5VOX - chains A and B of the 33 polymer chains in the assembly; structure by electron microscopy, 6.80 A resolution (low resolution: residue-level contacts below are approximate; hydrogen-bond / salt-bridge calls are withheld).

# Chain A
Protein: V-type proton ATPase catalytic subunit A
From: Saccharomyces cerevisiae
Notes: EC 3.6.3.14, 3.1.-.-
UniProtKB: P17255 (VATA_YEAST); residue numbers follow UniProt; this construct covers 1-283, 738-1071
Amino-acid sequence (617 residues; each row starts with the number of its first residue; note: 454 numbers in that range are skipped by the numbering (no residue carries them; nothing is unmodelled there)):
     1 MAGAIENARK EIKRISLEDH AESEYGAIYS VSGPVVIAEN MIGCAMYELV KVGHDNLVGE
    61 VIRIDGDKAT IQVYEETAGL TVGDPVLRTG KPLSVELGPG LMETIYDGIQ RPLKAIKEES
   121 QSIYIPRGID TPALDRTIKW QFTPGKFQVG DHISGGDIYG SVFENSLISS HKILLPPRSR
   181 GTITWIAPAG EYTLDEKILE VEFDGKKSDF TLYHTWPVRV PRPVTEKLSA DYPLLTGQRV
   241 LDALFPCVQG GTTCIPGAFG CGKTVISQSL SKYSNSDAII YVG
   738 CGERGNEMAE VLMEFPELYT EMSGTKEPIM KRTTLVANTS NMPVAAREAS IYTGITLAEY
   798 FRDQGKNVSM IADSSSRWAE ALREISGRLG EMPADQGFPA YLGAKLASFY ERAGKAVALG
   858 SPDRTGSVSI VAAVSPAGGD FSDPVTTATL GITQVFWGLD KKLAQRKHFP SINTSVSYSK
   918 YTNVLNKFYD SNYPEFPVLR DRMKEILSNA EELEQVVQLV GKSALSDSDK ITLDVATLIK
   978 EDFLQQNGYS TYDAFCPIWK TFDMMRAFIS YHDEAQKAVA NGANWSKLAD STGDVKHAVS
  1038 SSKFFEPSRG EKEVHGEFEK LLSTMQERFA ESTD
Not modelled in the structure: 1-24
Swiss-Prot annotation at these positions:
  - binding site (ATP): Gly257 to Thr264
  - modified residue: Ala2 (N-acetylalanine), Thr131 (Phosphothreonine), Ser858 (Phosphoserine), Ser928 (Phosphoserine)

# Chain B
Protein: V-type proton ATPase subunit B
From: Saccharomyces cerevisiae (strain ATCC 204508 / S288c)
UniProtKB: P16140 (VATB_YEAST); residue numbers follow UniProt; this construct covers 1-517
Amino-acid sequence (517 residues; each row starts with the number of its first residue):
     1 MVLSDKELFA INKKAVEQGF NVKPRLNYNT VSGVNGPLVI LEKVKFPRYN EIVNLTLPDG
    61 TVRQGQVLEI RGDRAIVQVF EGTSGIDVKK TTVEFTGESL RIPVSEDMLG RIFDGSGRPI
   121 DNGPKVFAED YLDINGSPIN PYARIYPEEM ISTGVSAIDT MNSIARGQKI PIFSASGLPH
   181 NEIAAQICRQ AGLVRPTKDV HDGHEENFSI VFAAMGVNLE TARFFKQDFE ENGSLERTSL
   241 FLNLANDPTI ERIITPRLAL TTAEYLAYQT ERHVLTILTD MSSYADALRE VSAAREEVPG
   301 RRGYPGYMYT DLSTIYERAG RVEGRNGSIT QIPILTMPND DITHPIPDLT GYITEGQIFV
   361 DRQLHNKGIY PPINVLPSLS RLMKSAIGEG MTRKDHGDVS NQLYAKYAIG KDAAAMKAVV
   421 GEEALSIEDK LSLEFLEKFE KTFITQGAYE DRTVFESLDQ AWSLLRIYPK EMLNRISPKI
   481 LDEFYDRARD DADEDEEDPD TRSSGKKKDA SQEESLI
Not modelled in the structure: 1-28, 486-517
Swiss-Prot annotation at these positions:
  - binding site (ATP): Arg381
  - modified residue (Phosphoserine): Ser4, Ser137, Ser503, Ser504, Ser511, Ser515
  - cross-link (Glycyl lysine isopeptide (Lys-Gly)): Lys14 (interchain with G-Cter in ubiquitin), Lys508 (interchain with G-Cter in ubiquitin)

# How chain A and chain B interact
Residue-residue contacts - 15 pairs, chain A then chain B:
  Tyr29(A) - Arg71(B)
  Tyr29(A) - Gly72(B)
  Ser30(A) - Ile70(B)
  Ser30(A) - Arg71(B)
  Val31(A) - Glu69(B)
  Val31(A) - Ile70(B)
  Gly79(A) - Tyr49(B)
  Leu80(A) - Tyr49(B)
  Val82(A) - Lys45(B)
  Ile123(A) - Asn140(B)
  Ile123(A) - Tyr142(B)
  Tyr124(A) - Ile139(B)
  Tyr124(A) - Asn140(B)
  Ala746(A) - Arg144(B)
  Glu821(A) - Gly306(B)
Interface residues without a listed pair, chain A (20 interface residues in all): Ala78, Thr81, Pro126, Arg127, Arg741, Ser777, Asn778, Arg820, Gly824, Gly876
Interface residues without a listed pair, chain B (19 interface residues in all): Arg48, Ser137, Glu297, Val298, Ser313, Glu317, Ile342, Ile353

# Overview
The interface between chain A and chain B involves 20 residues on one side and 19 on the other. UniProt lists
8 ATP-binding residues on chain A; ATP-binding residue Arg381(B) on chain B.
Chain A is V-type proton ATPase catalytic subunit A (Saccharomyces cerevisiae) and chain B is V-type proton
ATPase subunit B (Saccharomyces cerevisiae (strain ATCC 204508 / S288c)); the structure, Yeast V-ATPase in
complex with Legionella pneumophila effector SidK (rotational state 1), was determined by electron microscopy
(same publication as 5VOZ, 5VOY, 5UF5 and 5UFK).
